8E38 - chains C and D of the 4 polymer chains in the assembly; structure by electron microscopy, 4.20 A resolution (low resolution: residue-level contacts below are approximate; hydrogen-bond / salt-bridge calls are withheld).

== Chain C ==
Molecule: VP3
From: Human enterovirus 71
UniProt: G9I191 (G9I191_HE71); residues 1-242 here correspond to UniProt positions 324-565 (UniProt number = residue number + 323)
Sequence (242 residues; row label = number of the first residue in the row):
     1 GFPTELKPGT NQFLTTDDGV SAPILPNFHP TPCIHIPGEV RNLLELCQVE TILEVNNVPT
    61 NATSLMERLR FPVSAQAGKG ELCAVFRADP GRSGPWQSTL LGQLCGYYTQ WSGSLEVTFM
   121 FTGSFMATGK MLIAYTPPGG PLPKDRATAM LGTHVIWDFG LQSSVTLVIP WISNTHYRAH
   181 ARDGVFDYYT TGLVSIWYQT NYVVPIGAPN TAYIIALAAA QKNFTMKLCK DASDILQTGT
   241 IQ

== Chain D ==
Molecule: VP4
From: Human enterovirus 71
UniProt: G9I191 (G9I191_HE71); numbering as in UniProt (aligned over 1-69)
Sequence (69 residues; each row starts with the number of its first residue):
     1 MGSQVSTQRS GSHENSNSAT EGSTINYTTI NYYKDSYAAT AGKQSLKQDP DKFANPVKDI
    61 FTEMAAPLK
Disordered / not traced: 1-11

== How chain C and chain D interact ==
Residue-residue contacts - 14 pairs, chain C then chain D:
  Val20(C) - Lys34(D)
  His29(C) - Asn17(D)
  His29(C) - Ile30(D)
  Pro30(C) - Asn17(D)
  Pro32(C) - Ser16(D)
  Pro32(C) - Asn17(D)
  Pro32(C) - Thr20(D)
  Cys33(C) - Gly22(D)
  Cys33(C) - Ser23(D)
  Cys33(C) - Asn26(D)
  Cys33(C) - Tyr27(D)
  Ile34(C) - Glu21(D)
  Ile34(C) - Gly22(D)
  His35(C) - Gly22(D)
Also at the interface, not in a pair above, chain C (8 interface residues in all): Gly19
Also at the interface, not in a pair above, chain D (11 interface residues in all): Tyr37

== In short ==
8 residues of chain C face 11 of chain D across their interface.
Chain C is VP3 and chain D is VP4, both from Human enterovirus 71; the structure, Purification of Enterovirus
A71, strain 4643, WT capsid, was determined by electron microscopy together with 8E2X, 8E2Y, 8E31, 8E39, 8E3A,
8E3B and 8E3C from the same study.
